9CH1 - chains C and D of the 4 polymer chains in the assembly; structure by X-ray diffraction, 2.10 A resolution.

[Chain C]
Name: TP-methylase family protein
Source organism: Shewanella oneidensis
Reference sequence: Q8EGW3 (Q8EGW3_SHEON); residue numbers follow UniProt; this construct covers 1-263
Chain sequence (263 residues; each row starts with the number of its first residue):
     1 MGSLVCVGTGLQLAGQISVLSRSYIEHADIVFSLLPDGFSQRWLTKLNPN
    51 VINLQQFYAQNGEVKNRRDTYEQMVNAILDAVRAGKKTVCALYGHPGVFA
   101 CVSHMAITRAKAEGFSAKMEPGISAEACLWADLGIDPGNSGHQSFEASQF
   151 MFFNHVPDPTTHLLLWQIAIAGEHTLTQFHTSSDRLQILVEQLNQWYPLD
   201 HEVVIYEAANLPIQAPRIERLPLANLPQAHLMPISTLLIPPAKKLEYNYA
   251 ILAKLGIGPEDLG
Not modelled in the structure: 1
Bound ions: Zn2+: Glu126, His142 (shared with 1 residue of chain A)
Small-molecule neighbours: S-adenosylmethionine (SAM): Leu11, Tyr93, Gly94, His95, Val98, Phe99, Ala100, Ser124, Ala125, Trp166, Gln167, Tyr206, Glu207, Ala208, Asn210, Pro233, Ile234, Ser235, Thr236

[Chain D]
Name: Extradiol ring-cleavage dioxygenase LigAB LigA subunit domain-containing protein
Source organism: Shewanella oneidensis
Reference sequence: Q8EGW2 (Q8EGW2_SHEON); residues 1-71 here = UniProt positions 1-71
Chain sequence (78 residues; each row starts with the number of its first residue; numbers below 1 keep their minus sign (Met-6 is residue -6)):
    -6 MHHHHHHMSGLSDFFTQLGQDAQLMEDYKQNPEAVMRAHGLTDEQINAVM
    44 TGDMEKLKTLSGDSSYQSYLVWSHGNGD
Not modelled in the structure: -6 to 3, 57-71
Differences from the reference sequence: initiating methionine (-6); expression tag (-5 to 0); engineered mutation Trp65 (Ile in Q8EGW2)

[Interface between chain C and chain D]
Pairs across the interface (27; chain C residue first):
  Leu13(C) - Phe8(D)  hydrophobic
  Leu13(C) - Thr9(D)
  Leu13(C) - Gly12(D)
  Ala14(C) - Thr9(D)
  Ala14(C) - Gln13(D)
  Gly15(C) - Gly12(D)
  Asp37(C) - Lys51(D)
  Phe39(C) - Ser5(D)
  Phe39(C) - Phe8(D)  hydrophobic
  Phe39(C) - Leu50(D)
  Phe39(C) - Ser54(D)
  Arg42(C) - Ser5(D)
  Arg42(C) - Ser54(D)  hydrogen bond (side chain-backbone)
  Arg42(C) - Gly55(D)
  Arg42(C) - Asp56(D)  salt bridge
  Trp43(C) - Thr9(D)
  Lys46(C) - Asp6(D)  salt bridge
  Leu211(C) - Met47(D)  hydrophobic
  Pro212(C) - Phe8(D)
  Pro212(C) - Leu11(D)  hydrophobic
  Ile213(C) - Phe8(D)  hydrophobic
  Ile213(C) - Leu11(D)  hydrophobic
  Ile213(C) - Tyr21(D)
  Ile213(C) - Val42(D)  hydrophobic
  Ile213(C) - Met47(D)  hydrophobic
  Ile213(C) - Leu50(D)  hydrophobic
  Gln214(C) - Met47(D)
Other interface residues (no listed pair), chain C (14 interface residues in all): Arg22, Gly38
Other interface residues (no listed pair), chain D (17 interface residues in all): Leu4, Met18

[Overview]
Chain C and chain D form an interface of 14 and 17 residues respectively; the contacts include 1 hydrogen bond
and 2 salt bridges. Among the polar pairs are Arg42(C)-Asp56(D), Lys46(C)-Asp6(D) and Arg42(C)-Ser54(D). Chain
C binds S-adenosylmethionine. Glu126(C) and His142(C) coordinate Zn2+.
Chain C is TP-methylase family protein and chain D is Extradiol ring-cleavage dioxygenase LigAB LigA subunit
domain-containing protein, both from Shewanella oneidensis; the structure, Structure of the
alpha-N-methyltransferase (SonM) and RiPP precursor (SonA-I65W) heteromeric complex (bound to SAM), was
determined by X-ray diffraction (same publication as 9CGW, 9CH0, 9CH2, 9CH3, 9CH5, 9CH7, 9CHI and 9CHK).
